Entry 5EXR (X-ray diffraction, 3.60 A resolution); this record covers chains A and B of the 4 polymer chains in the assembly.

== Chain A ==
Molecule: DNA primase small subunit
Organism: Homo sapiens
Notes: EC 2.7.7.-
UniProtKB: P49642 (PRI1_HUMAN); residues 1-420 here = UniProt positions 1-420
Amino-acid sequence (420 residues; numbered 1 to 420; the number before each row is that of its first residue):
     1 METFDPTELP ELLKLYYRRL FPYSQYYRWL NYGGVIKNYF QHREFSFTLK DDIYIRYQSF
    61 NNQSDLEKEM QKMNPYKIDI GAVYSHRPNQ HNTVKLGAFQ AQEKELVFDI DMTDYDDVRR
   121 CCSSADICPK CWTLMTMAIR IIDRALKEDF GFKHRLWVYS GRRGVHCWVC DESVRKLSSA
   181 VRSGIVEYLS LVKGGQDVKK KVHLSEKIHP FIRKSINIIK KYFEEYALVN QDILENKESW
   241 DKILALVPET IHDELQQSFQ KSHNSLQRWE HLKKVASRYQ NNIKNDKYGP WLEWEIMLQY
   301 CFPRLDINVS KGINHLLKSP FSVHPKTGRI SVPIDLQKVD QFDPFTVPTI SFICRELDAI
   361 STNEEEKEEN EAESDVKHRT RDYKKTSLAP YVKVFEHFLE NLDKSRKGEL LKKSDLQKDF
Not modelled in the structure: 284-288, 361-378, 413-420
Metal / ion sites: Zn2+: Cys121, Cys122, Cys128, Cys131
UniProt features mapped onto this chain:
  - motif: Cys121 to Cys131 (Zinc knuckle motif)
  - active site: Glu44, Asp109, Asp111
  - binding site (a ribonucleoside 5'-triphosphate): Asp109 to Asp111, Ser160 to His166, His315 to Lys318, His324
  - binding site (Mg(2+)): Asp109, Asp111, Asp306
  - binding site (Mn(2+)): Asp109, Asp111, Asp306
  - binding site (Zn(2+)): Cys121, Cys122, Cys128, Cys131
  - modified residue: Met1 (N-acetylmethionine)
  - natural variant: Cys301 (C301R: In PDIL)
  - mutagenesis: Glu44 (E44A: Strongly decreases primase activity, which can be partially rescued by increasing primase concentration), Tyr54 (Y54A: Decreases primase activity), Arg56 (R56A: Loss of primase activity), Lys77 (K77A: Decreases primase activity), Asp109 (D109A: Loss of primase activity; D109N: Decreases the binding affinity for NTPs), Asp111 (D111A: Loss of primase activity; D111N: Decreases the binding affinity for NTPs), Asp114 (D114A: Slightly decreases primase activity), Asp116 (D116A: Slightly decreases primase activity), Ser160 (S160A: Abolishes NTP binding), Arg163 (R163A: Abolishes NTP binding), His166 (H166A: Abolishes NTP binding. Loss of primase activity), Asp306 (D306A: Loss of primase activity; D306N: Decreases the binding affinity for NTPs), 3 further mutagenesis entries in UniProt
From the paper describing this entry:
  - catalytic residues: Asp111 (proposed by the authors, not directly observed)

== Chain B ==
Molecule: DNA primase large subunit
Organism: Homo sapiens
Notes: EC 2.7.7.-
UniProtKB: P49643 (PRI2_HUMAN); numbering as in UniProt (aligned over 1-509)
Amino-acid sequence (509 residues; numbered 1 to 509; the number before each row is that of its first residue):
     1 MEFSGRKWRK LRLAGDQRNA SYPHCLQFYL QPPSENISLI EFENLAIDRV KLLKSVENLG
    61 VSYVKGTEQY QSKLESELRK LKFSYRENLE DEYEPRRRDH ISHFILRLAY CQSEELRRWF
   121 IQQEMDLLRF RFSILPKDKI QDFLKDSQLQ FEAISDEEKT LREQEIVASS PSLSGLKLGF
   181 ESIYKIPFAD ALDLFRGRKV YLEDGFAYVP LKDIVAIILN EFRAKLSKAL ALTARSLPAV
   241 QSDERLQPLL NHLSHSYTGQ DYSTQGNVGK ISLDQIDLLS TKSFPPCMRQ LHKALRENHH
   301 LRHGGRMQYG LFLKGIGLTL EQALQFWKQE FIKGKMDPDK FDKGYSYNIR HSFGKEGKRT
   361 DYTPFSCLKI ILSNPPSQGD YHGCPFRHSD PELLKQKLQS YKISPGGISQ ILDLVKGTHY
   421 QVACQKYFEM IHNVDDCGFS LNHPNQFFCE SQRILNGGKD IKKEPIQPET PQPKPSVQKT
   481 KDASSALASL NSSLEMDMEG LEDYFSEDS
Not modelled in the structure: 1-21, 456-509
Metal / ion sites: 4Fe-4S cluster Fe: Cys287, Cys367
Small-molecule neighbours: 4Fe-4S cluster (SF4): Pro285, Pro286, Cys287, Cys367, Ile370, Ile371, Cys384, Pro385, Phe386, Gln421, Cys424, Pro444
UniProt features mapped onto this chain:
  - region: Leu253 to Lys270 (Interdomain linker)
  - binding site ([4Fe-4S] cluster): Cys287, Cys367, Cys384, Cys424
  - modified residue: Thr470 (Phosphothreonine)
  - mutagenesis: Arg97 (R97A: Decreases primase affinity for POLA1 by 10-fold), Phe104 (F104A: Decreases primase affinity for POLA1 by 40-fold), Arg107 (R107A: Decreases primase affinity for POLA1 by 30-fold), Leu108 (L108A: Decreases primase affinity for POLA1 by 40-fold), Ser256 to Lys270 (Decreases RNA primer di-nucleotide formation about 5-fold. Does not affect the ratio between the di-nucleotide and its extension products)

== How chain A and chain B interact ==
Contacting residue pairs (41):
  Lys147(A) - Asp204(B)
  Glu148(A) - Glu203(B)
  Glu148(A) - Asp204(B)  hydrogen bond (backbone-backbone)
  Asp149(A) - Leu202(B)
  Asp149(A) - Glu203(B)  hydrogen bond (backbone-backbone)
  Asp149(A) - Asp204(B)  hydrogen bond (backbone-backbone)
  Asp149(A) - Gly205(B)  hydrogen bond (backbone-backbone)
  Phe150(A) - Phe188(B)  hydrophobic
  Phe150(A) - Phe195(B)  hydrophobic
  Phe150(A) - Leu202(B)  hydrophobic
  Phe150(A) - Asp204(B)
  Phe150(A) - Gly205(B)  hydrogen bond (backbone-backbone)
  Gly151(A) - Asp204(B)
  Gly151(A) - Gly205(B)
  Phe152(A) - Phe188(B)  hydrophobic
  Ala180(A) - Leu192(B)
  Val181(A) - Phe188(B)  hydrophobic
  Val181(A) - Leu192(B)  hydrophobic
  Gly184(A) - Leu192(B)
  Gly184(A) - Phe195(B)
  Gly184(A) - Arg196(B)
  Ile185(A) - Phe195(B)
  Glu187(A) - Arg196(B)  salt bridge
  Glu187(A) - Gly197(B)
  Glu187(A) - Arg198(B)
  Tyr188(A) - Phe195(B)
  Tyr188(A) - Arg196(B)
  Tyr188(A) - Arg198(B)  hydrogen bond (backbone-side chain)
  Tyr188(A) - Leu202(B)
  Ser190(A) - Arg198(B)  hydrogen bond (backbone-side chain)
  Leu191(A) - Arg198(B)
  Lys207(A) - Pro171(B)
  Lys207(A) - Ser172(B)
  His209(A) - Ala168(B)
  His209(A) - Ser169(B)  hydrogen bond
  His209(A) - Arg198(B)
  His209(A) - Val200(B)
  Pro210(A) - Glu165(B)
  Pro210(A) - Ser169(B)
  Pro210(A) - Tyr201(B)  hydrophobic
  Ile212(A) - Arg198(B)
Other interface residues (no listed pair), chain A (21 interface residues in all): Lys193, Ile208, Arg213
Other interface residues (no listed pair), chain B (19 interface residues in all): Ala189, Phe206

== In short ==
21 residues of chain A and 19 residues of chain B are in contact, with 8 hydrogen bonds and 1 salt bridge.
Polar pairs include Glu187(A)-Arg196(B), Tyr188(A)-Arg198(B) and Ser190(A)-Arg198(B). Ligands of chain B:
4Fe-4S cluster. From the paper: the catalytic residue Asp111(A).
Here chain A is DNA primase small subunit and chain B is DNA primase large subunit, both from Homo sapiens.
Entry 5EXR (Crystal structure of human primosome) was determined by X-ray diffraction, deposited together with
5F0Q and 5F0S.
